PDB entry 2NZD | X-ray diffraction, 2.65 A resolution | chains I and D of the 10 polymer chains in the assembly

== Chain I ==
Molecule: 145-nt DNA strand
Sequence (145 nucleotides; numbered -72 to 72; the number before each row is that of its first residue; numbers below 1 keep their minus sign (DA-72 is residue -72)):
   -72 ATCAATATCCACCTGCAGATACTACCAAAAGTGTATTTGGAAACTGCTCC
   -22 ATCAAAAGGCATGTTCAGCTGAATCAGCTGAACATGCCTTTTGATGGAGC
    28 AGTTTCCAAATACACTTTTGGTAGTATCTGCAGGTGGATATTGAT
Bound ions: Mn2+ site 1: DG-34, DG-33; Mn2+ site 2 near DG26 (its only coordinating residue here); Mn2+ site 3 near DG47 (its only coordinating residue here); Mn2+ site 4 near DG60 (its only coordinating residue here)

== Chain D ==
Molecule: Histone H2B
From: Xenopus laevis
UniProt: P02281 (H2B11_XENLA); residues -2 to 122 here correspond to UniProt positions 1-125 (UniProt number = residue number + 3)
Chain sequence (125 residues; numbered -2 to 122; the number before each row is that of its first residue; numbers below 1 keep their minus sign (Pro-2 is residue -2)):
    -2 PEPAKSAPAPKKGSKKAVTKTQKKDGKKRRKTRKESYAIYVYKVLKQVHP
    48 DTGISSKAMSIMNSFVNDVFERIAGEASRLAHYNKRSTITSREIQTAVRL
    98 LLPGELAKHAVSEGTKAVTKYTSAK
Unresolved in the structure: -2 to 27
Sequence notes: variant Thr29 (Ser32 in P02281)
Bound ions: Mn2+: Val45 (shared with 1 residue of chain E)
Swiss-Prot annotation at these positions:
  - modified residue: Lys13 (N6-acetyllysine)

== Interface between chain I and chain D ==
Contacting residue pairs - 13 pairs, chain I then chain D:
  DA-54(I) - Ser52(D)  phosphate contact
  DA-54(I) - Ser53(D)  hydrogen bond to the phosphate
  DT-53(I) - Ile51(D)  phosphate contact
  DA-44(I) - Arg30(D)  salt bridge to the phosphate
  DG-34(I) - Ser84(D)  hydrogen bond to the phosphate
  DG-34(I) - Thr85(D)  hydrogen bond to the phosphate
  DG-33(I) - Arg83(D)  phosphate contact
  DG-33(I) - Ser84(D)  hydrogen bond to the phosphate
  DG-33(I) - Thr85(D)  hydrogen bond to the phosphate
  DA-32(I) - Arg83(D)  salt bridge to the phosphate
  DG29(I) - Lys28(D)  sugar contact
  DG29(I) - Thr29(D)  hydrogen bond to the phosphate
  DT30(I) - Lys28(D)  phosphate contact
Other interface residues (no listed pair), chain I (10 interface residues in all): DA-45, DT-41
Other interface residues (no listed pair), chain D (13 interface residues in all): Tyr39, Gly50, Lys82, Lys122

== Overview ==
10 residues of chain I face 13 of chain D across their interface; the contacts include 6 hydrogen bonds and 2
salt bridges. Polar contacts include DA-54(I)-Ser53(D), DG-34(I)-Ser84(D) and DG-34(I)-Thr85(D). DG-34(I) and
DG-33(I) coordinate Mn2+ site 1.
Chain I is a 145-nt DNA strand and chain D is Histone H2B (Xenopus laevis); the structure, Nucleosome core
particle containing 145 bp of DNA, was determined by X-ray diffraction.
